8TP6 - chains A and L of the 9 polymer chains in the assembly; structure by electron microscopy, 3.10 A resolution.

Chain A:
Name: Hemagglutinin
From: Influenza A virus (A/Singapore/1/1957(H2N2))
Notes: engineered mutation(s): Y98F
Reference sequence: A3KF33 (A3KF33_I57A5); the construct lacks a stretch of the UniProt sequence, so the offset changes along the chain: -4 to 54 = UniProt 1-59; 55-82 = UniProt 61-88; 83-92 = UniProt 90-99; 93-125 = UniProt 101-133; 2 more segments
Chain sequence (504 residues; each row starts with the number of its first residue; a row labelled like 125a-125b holds insertion residues (125a, then the next letters in order); numbers below 1 keep their minus sign (Met-4 is residue -4)):
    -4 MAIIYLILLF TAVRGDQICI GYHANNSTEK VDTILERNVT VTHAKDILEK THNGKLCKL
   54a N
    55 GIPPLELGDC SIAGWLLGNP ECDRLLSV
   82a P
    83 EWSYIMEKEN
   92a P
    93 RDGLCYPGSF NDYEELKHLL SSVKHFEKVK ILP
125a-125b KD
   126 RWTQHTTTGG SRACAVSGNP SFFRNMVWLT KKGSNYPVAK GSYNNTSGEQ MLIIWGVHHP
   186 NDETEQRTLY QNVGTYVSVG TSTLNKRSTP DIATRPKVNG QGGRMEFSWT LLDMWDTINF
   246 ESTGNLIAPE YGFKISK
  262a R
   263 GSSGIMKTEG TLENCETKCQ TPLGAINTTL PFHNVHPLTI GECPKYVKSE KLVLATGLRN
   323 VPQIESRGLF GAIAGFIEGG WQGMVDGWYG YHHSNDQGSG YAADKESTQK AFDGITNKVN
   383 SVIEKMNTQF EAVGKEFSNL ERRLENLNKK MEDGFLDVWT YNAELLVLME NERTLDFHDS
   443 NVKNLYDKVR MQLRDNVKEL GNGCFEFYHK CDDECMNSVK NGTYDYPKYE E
Unresolved in the structure: -4 to 10, 325-333
Disulfide bonds: Cys14-Cys466, Cys52-Cys277, Cys64-Cys76, Cys97-Cys139, Cys281-Cys305, Cys473-Cys477
Glycans and other covalent adducts: N-acetylglucosamine (NAG) linked to Asn21, Asn33, Asn289, Asn483; glycan linked to Asn169

Chain L:
Name: Light chain of 4-1-1E02 Fab
From: Homo sapiens
Notes: antibody fragment or engineered binder
Chain sequence (107 residues; numbered 1 to 107; the number before each row is that of its first residue):
     1 DIQMTQSPSS LSASVGDRVT ITCRASQSVS SYLNWYQQRS GKAPRLLIYT VTNFQSGVPS
    61 RFSGSGSGTD FTLTISSLQP EDFATYYCQE SYTSRLTFGG GTKVEIK
Disulfide bonds: Cys23-Cys88

Interface between chain A and chain L:
Pairs across the interface (18; chain A residue first):
  Thr133(A) - Ser30(L)
  Thr133(A) - Ser31(L)  hydrogen bond
  Gly134(A) - Tyr32(L)
  Gly135(A) - Tyr32(L)  hydrogen bond (backbone-side chain)
  Gly143(A) - Tyr92(L)
  Asn144(A) - Tyr92(L)
  Asn144(A) - Thr93(L)
  Pro145(A) - Tyr32(L)
  Pro145(A) - Tyr92(L)
  Lys156(A) - Tyr49(L)  hydrogen bond
  Lys156(A) - Asn53(L)  hydrogen bond (backbone-side chain)
  Lys157(A) - Thr52(L)
  Lys157(A) - Asn53(L)
  Gly158(A) - Thr52(L)  hydrogen bond (backbone-side chain)
  Gly158(A) - Asn53(L)  hydrogen bond (backbone-side chain)
  Gly158(A) - Phe54(L)
  Ser159(A) - Phe54(L)
  Thr193(A) - Tyr49(L)  hydrogen bond (backbone-side chain)
Other interface residues (no listed pair), chain A (14 interface residues in all): Thr131, Ser136, Arg192
Other interface residues (no listed pair), chain L (10 interface residues in all): Ser94
The authors on this interface:
  - specific contacts: Asn144(A)-Tyr92(L) (hydrogen bond)
  - epitope / paratope residues, chain A: Asn144(A)
  - epitope / paratope residues, chain L: Tyr92(L)

Summary:
Chain A and chain L form an interface of 14 and 10 residues respectively, with 7 hydrogen bonds. Polar
contacts include Thr133(A)-Ser31(L), Gly135(A)-Tyr32(L) and Lys156(A)-Tyr49(L). The authors report a hydrogen
bond between Asn144(A) and Tyr92(L). N-acetylglucosamine is covalently linked to Asn21(A), Asn33(A), Asn289(A)
and Asn483(A). From the paper: epitope/paratope residues Asn144(A) and Tyr92(L).
Chain A is Hemagglutinin (Influenza A virus (A/Singapore/1/1957(H2N2))) and chain L is Light chain of 4-1-1E02
Fab (Homo sapiens); the structure, H2 hemagglutinin (A/Singapore/1/1957) in complex with RBS-targeting Fab
4-1-1E02, was determined by electron microscopy together with 8TP7, 8TP9 and 8TPA from the same study.
